2ODR - chains A and C of the 4 polymer chains in the assembly; structure by X-ray diffraction, 3.23 A resolution.

# Chain A
Molecule: phosphoseryl-tRNA synthetase
Organism: Methanococcus maripaludis
Notes: EC 6.1.1.-
Reference sequence: Q6LZE1 (Q6LZE1_METMP); residue numbers follow UniProt; this construct covers 1-537
Sequence (665 residues; numbered -18 to 2276; 1630 numbers in that range are skipped by the numbering (no residue carries them; nothing is unmodelled there); the number before each row is that of its first residue; numbers below 1 keep their minus sign (Met-18 is residue -18); X marks 109 residues of unknown identity (built as UNK)):
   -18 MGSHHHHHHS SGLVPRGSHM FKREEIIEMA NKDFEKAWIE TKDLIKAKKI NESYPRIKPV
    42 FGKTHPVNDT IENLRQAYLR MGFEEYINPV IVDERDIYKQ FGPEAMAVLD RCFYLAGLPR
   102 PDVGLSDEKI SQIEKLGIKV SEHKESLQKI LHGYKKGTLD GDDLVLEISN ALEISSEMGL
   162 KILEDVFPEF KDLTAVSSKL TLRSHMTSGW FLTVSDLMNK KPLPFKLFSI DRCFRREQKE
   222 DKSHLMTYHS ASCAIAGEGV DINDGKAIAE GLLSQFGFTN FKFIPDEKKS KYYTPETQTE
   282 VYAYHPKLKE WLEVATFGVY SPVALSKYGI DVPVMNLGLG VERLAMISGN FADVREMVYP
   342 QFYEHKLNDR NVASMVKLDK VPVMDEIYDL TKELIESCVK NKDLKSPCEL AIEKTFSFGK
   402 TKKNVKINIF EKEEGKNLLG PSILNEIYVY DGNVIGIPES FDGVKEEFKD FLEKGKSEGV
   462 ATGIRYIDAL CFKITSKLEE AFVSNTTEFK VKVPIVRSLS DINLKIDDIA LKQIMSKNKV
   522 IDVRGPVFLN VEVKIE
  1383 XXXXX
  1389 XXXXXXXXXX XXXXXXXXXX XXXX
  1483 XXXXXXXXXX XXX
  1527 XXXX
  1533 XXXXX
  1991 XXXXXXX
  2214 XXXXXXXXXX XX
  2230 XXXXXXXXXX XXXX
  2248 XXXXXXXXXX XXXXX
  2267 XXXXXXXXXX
Disordered / not traced: -18 to 3, 102-170, 383-422, 441-448, 483-502, 523-537
Differences from the reference sequence: cloning artifact (-18 to 0)
Curated features (UniProtKB/Swiss-Prot):
  - binding site (substrate): His186 to Thr188, Ser231 to Ser233, Tyr273, Tyr274, Asn317
Reported in the primary citation:
  - mutagenesis - H186A (>100-fold), S231A (>100-fold), S233A (>100-fold), K269A, K272A, Y273F (>100-fold), Y274F, N317A (>100-fold): decreased catalytic activity
  - mutagenesis - S271A: unchanged catalytic activity
  - specificity-determining residues: Ser271, Tyr273, Tyr274, Asn317

# Chain C
Molecule: phosphoseryl-tRNA synthetase
Organism: Methanococcus maripaludis
Notes: EC 6.1.1.-
Reference sequence: Q6LZE1 (Q6LZE1_METMP); residues 1-537 carry their UniProt numbers (537 of 682 residues fall inside the UniProt entry; the rest is not from it)
Sequence (701 residues; row label = number of the first residue in the row; note: 1593 numbers in that range are skipped by the numbering (no residue carries them; nothing is unmodelled there); numbers below 1 keep their minus sign (Met-18 is residue -18); X marks 145 residues of unknown identity (built as UNK)):
   -18 MGSHHHHHHS SGLVPRGSHM FKREEIIEMA NKDFEKAWIE TKDLIKAKKI NESYPRIKPV
    42 FGKTHPVNDT IENLRQAYLR MGFEEYINPV IVDERDIYKQ FGPEAMAVLD RCFYLAGLPR
   102 PDVGLSDEKI SQIEKLGIKV SEHKESLQKI LHGYKKGTLD GDDLVLEISN ALEISSEMGL
   162 KILEDVFPEF KDLTAVSSKL TLRSHMTSGW FLTVSDLMNK KPLPFKLFSI DRCFRREQKE
   222 DKSHLMTYHS ASCAIAGEGV DINDGKAIAE GLLSQFGFTN FKFIPDEKKS KYYTPETQTE
   282 VYAYHPKLKE WLEVATFGVY SPVALSKYGI DVPVMNLGLG VERLAMISGN FADVREMVYP
   342 QFYEHKLNDR NVASMVKLDK VPVMDEIYDL TKELIESCVK NKDLKSPCEL AIEKTFSFGK
   402 TKKNVKINIF EKEEGKNLLG PSILNEIYVY DGNVIGIPES FDGVKEEFKD FLEKGKSEGV
   462 ATGIRYIDAL CFKITSKLEE AFVSNTTEFK VKVPIVRSLS DINLKIDDIA LKQIMSKNKV
   522 IDVRGPVFLN VEVKIE
  1364 XXXXXXXXXX XXXXXXXXX
  1389 XXXXXXX
  1405 XXXXXXX
  1449 XXXXXXXXXX XXXXXXXXXX XXXXXXXXXX XXXXXXXX
  1489 XXXXXXX
  1503 XXX
  1527 XXXX
  1533 XXXXX
  2210 XXXXXXXXXX XXXXXX
  2229 XXXXXXXXXX XXXXX
  2247 XXXXXXXXXX XXX
  2265 XXXXXXXXXX X
Disordered / not traced: -18 to 3, 102-170, 364-422, 441-505, 520-537
Differences from the reference sequence: cloning artifact (-18 to 0)
Curated features (UniProtKB/Swiss-Prot):
  - binding site (substrate): His186 to Thr188, Ser231 to Ser233, Tyr273, Tyr274, Asn317

# Chain A / chain C interface
Residue-residue contacts (5; chain A residue first):
  Gln57(A) with Gln57(C); Arg61(C)
  Leu60(A) with Arg61(C)
  Arg61(A) with Gln57(C); Leu60(C)
Other interface residues (no listed pair), chain A (5 interface residues in all): Glu16, Gly63
Other interface residues (no listed pair), chain C (4 interface residues in all): Gly63

# Overview
5 residues of chain A face 4 of chain C across their interface. UniProt lists 9 substrate-binding residues on
chain A; 9 substrate-binding residues on chain C. From the paper: H186A, S231A and S233A of chain A, among
others, reduce catalytic activity; specificity determinants Ser271(A), Tyr273(A) and Tyr274(A) among others; 9
substitutions were tested in all.
Chain A is phosphoseryl-tRNA synthetase and chain C is phosphoseryl-tRNA synthetase, both from Methanococcus
maripaludis; the structure, Methanococcus Maripaludis Phosphoseryl-tRNA synthetase, was determined by X-ray
diffraction.
